Entry 8R49 (X-ray diffraction, 2.80 A resolution); this record covers chain A.

== Chain A ==
Name: Alpha-1,4 glucan phosphorylase L-1 isozyme, chloroplastic/amyloplastic
Organism: Solanum tuberosum
Notes: EC 2.4.1.1
UniProt: P04045 (PHSL1_SOLTU); residues 1-916 here correspond to UniProt positions 51-966 (UniProt number = residue number + 50)
Chain sequence (916 residues; numbered 1 to 916; the number before each row is that of its first residue):
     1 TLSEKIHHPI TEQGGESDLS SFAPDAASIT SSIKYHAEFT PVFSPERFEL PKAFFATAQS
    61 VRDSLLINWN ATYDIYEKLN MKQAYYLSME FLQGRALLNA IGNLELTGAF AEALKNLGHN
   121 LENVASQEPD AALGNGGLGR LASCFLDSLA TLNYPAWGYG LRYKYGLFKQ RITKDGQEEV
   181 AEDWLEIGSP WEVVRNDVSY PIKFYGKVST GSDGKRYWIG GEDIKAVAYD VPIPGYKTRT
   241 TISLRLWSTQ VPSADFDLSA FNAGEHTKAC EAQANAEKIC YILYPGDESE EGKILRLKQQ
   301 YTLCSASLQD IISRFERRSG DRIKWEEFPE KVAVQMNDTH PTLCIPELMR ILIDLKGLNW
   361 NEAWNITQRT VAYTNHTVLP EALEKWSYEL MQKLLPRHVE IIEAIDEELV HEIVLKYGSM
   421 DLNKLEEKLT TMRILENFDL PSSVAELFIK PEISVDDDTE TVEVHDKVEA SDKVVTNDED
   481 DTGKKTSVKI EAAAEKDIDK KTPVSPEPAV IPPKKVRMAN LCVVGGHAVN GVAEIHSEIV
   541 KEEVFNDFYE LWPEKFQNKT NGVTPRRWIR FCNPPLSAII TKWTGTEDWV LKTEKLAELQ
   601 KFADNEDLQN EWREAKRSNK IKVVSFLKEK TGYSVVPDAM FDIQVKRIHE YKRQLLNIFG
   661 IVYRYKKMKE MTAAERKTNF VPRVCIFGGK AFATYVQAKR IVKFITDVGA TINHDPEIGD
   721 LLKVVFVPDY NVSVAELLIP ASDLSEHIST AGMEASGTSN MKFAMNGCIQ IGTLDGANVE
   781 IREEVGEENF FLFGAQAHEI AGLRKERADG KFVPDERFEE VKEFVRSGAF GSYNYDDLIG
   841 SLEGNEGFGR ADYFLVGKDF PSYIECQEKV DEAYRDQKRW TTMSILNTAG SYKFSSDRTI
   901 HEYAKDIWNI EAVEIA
Disordered / not traced: 1-22, 447-510
Modified positions: K762 ((2S)-2-amino-6-[[3-hydroxy-2-methyl-5-(phosphonooxymethyl)pyridin-4-yl]methylideneamino]hexanoic acid; LLP)
From the paper describing this entry:
  - binding site for alpha-D-glucopyranose: E650, G847, F848, G849, Y853

== Summary ==
The paper reports a binding site for alpha-D-glucopyranose at E650, G847 and F848 among others.
Chain A is Alpha-1,4 glucan phosphorylase L-1 isozyme, chloroplastic/amyloplastic (Solanum tuberosum); the
structure, Plastidial phosphorylase Pho1 from Solanum tuberosum in complex with beta cyclodextrin, was
determined by X-ray diffraction, deposited together with 8R4K, 8R48, 8R4G and 8R4J.
